Entry 8IR0 (X-ray diffraction, 2.89 A resolution); this record covers chains H and A of the 3 polymer chains in the assembly.

== Chain H (and A) ==
Name: Ferritin
Source organism: Asterias forbesi
Notes: chain A of this document is another copy of the same molecule, construct and numbering; everything in this record applies to it too
UniProt: O02384 (O02384_ASTFO); residue numbers follow UniProt; this construct covers 2-171
Amino-acid sequence (170 residues; each row starts with the number of its first residue):
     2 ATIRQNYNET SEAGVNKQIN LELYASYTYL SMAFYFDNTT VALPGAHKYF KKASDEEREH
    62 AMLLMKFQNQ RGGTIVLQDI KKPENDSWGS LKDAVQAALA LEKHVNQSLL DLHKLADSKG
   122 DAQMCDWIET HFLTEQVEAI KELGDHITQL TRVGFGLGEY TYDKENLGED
Disordered / not traced: 2, 170-171
Construct notes: engineered mutation Phe156 (Pro in O02384)

== Interface between chain H and chain A ==
Contacting residue pairs (51; chain H residue first):
  Ile4(H) with Thr40(A)
  Leu24(H) with Tyr28(A), hydrophobic
  Tyr28(H) with Leu24(A), hydrophobic; Leu78(A); Gln79(A), hydrogen bond (side chain-backbone); Ile81(A)
  Leu31(H) with Met63(A), hydrophobic; Met66(A), hydrophobic
  Ser32(H) with Leu78(A)
  Phe35(H) with Met63(A); Met66(A), hydrophobic; Lys67(A); Asn70(A), hydrogen bond (backbone-side chain); Ile76(A), hydrophobic
  Asp38(H) with Asn70(A), hydrogen bond
  Asn39(H) with Asn70(A); Gly74(A)
  Thr40(H) with Ile4(A)
  Lys52(H) with Met63(A)
  Ser55(H) with Arg59(A), hydrogen bond
  Asp56(H) with Arg59(A), salt bridge
  Arg59(H) with Ser55(A), hydrogen bond; Asp56(A), salt bridge; Arg59(A)
  Met63(H) with Leu31(A), hydrophobic; Phe35(A); Lys52(A)
  Met66(H) with Leu31(A), hydrophobic; Phe35(A), hydrophobic
  Lys67(H) with Phe35(A)
  Asn70(H) with Phe35(A), hydrogen bond (side chain-backbone); Asp38(A), hydrogen bond; Asn39(A)
  Gly74(H) with Asn39(A)
  Ile76(H) with Phe35(A), hydrophobic
  Leu78(H) with Tyr28(A); Ser32(A); Lys83(A); Pro84(A), hydrophobic
  Gln79(H) with Tyr28(A), hydrogen bond (backbone-side chain); Lys83(A)
  Asp80(H) with Ile81(A); Lys82(A); Lys83(A), hydrogen bond (side chain-backbone)
  Ile81(H) with Tyr28(A); Asp80(A); Ile81(A), hydrogen bond (backbone-backbone)
  Lys82(H) with Asp80(A), salt bridge
  Lys83(H) with Leu78(A); Gln79(A); Asp80(A), hydrogen bond (backbone-side chain)
Interface residues without a listed pair, chain H (27 interface residues in all): Glu60, Pro84

== Summary ==
The interface between chain H and chain A involves 27 residues on one side and 26 on the other; the contacts
include 11 hydrogen bonds and 3 salt bridges. Polar pairs include Asp56(H)-Arg59(A), Lys82(H)-Asp80(A) and
Tyr28(H)-Gln79(A).
Both chains are Ferritin (Asterias forbesi). Entry 8IR0 (AfFer mutant-P156F) was determined by X-ray
diffraction (same publication as 8IQV, 8IQW, 8IQX, 8IQY and 8IQZ).
